PDB entry 9EJZ | electron microscopy, 2.06 A resolution | chains A and H of the 6 polymer chains in the assembly

[Chain A]
Molecule: Guanine nucleotide-binding protein Gq chimera
Source organism: Homo sapiens
Sequence (245 residues; row label = number of the first residue in the row; note: 141 numbers in that range are skipped by the numbering (no residue carries them; nothing is unmodelled there)):
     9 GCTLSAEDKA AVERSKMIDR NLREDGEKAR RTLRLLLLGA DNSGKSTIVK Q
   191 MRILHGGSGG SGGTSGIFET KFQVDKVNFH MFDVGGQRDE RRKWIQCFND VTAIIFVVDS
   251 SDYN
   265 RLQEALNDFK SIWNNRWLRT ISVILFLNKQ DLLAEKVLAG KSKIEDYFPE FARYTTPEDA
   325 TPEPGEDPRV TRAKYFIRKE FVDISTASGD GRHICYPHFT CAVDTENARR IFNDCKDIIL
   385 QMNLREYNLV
Not modelled in the structure: 9-10, 191-205

[Chain H]
Molecule: scFv16
Source organism: Mus musculus
Notes: antibody fragment or engineered binder
Sequence (259 residues; each row starts with the number of its first residue):
     1 DVQLVESGGG LVQPGGSRKL SCSASGFAFS SFGMHWVRQA PEKGLEWVAY ISSGSGTIYY
    61 ADTVKGRFTI SRDDPKNTLF LQMTSLRSED TAMYYCVRSI YYYGSSPFDF WGQGTTLTVS
   121 SGGGGSGGGG SGGGGSDIVM TQATSSVPVT PGESVSISCR SSKSLLHSNG NTYLYWFLQR
   181 PGQSPQLLIY RMSNLASGVP DRFSGSGSGT AFTLTISRLE AEDVGVYYCM QHLEYPLTFG
   241 AGTKLELKAA AHHHHHHHH
Not modelled in the structure: 122-134, 249-259
Disulfide bonds: C22-C96, C159-C229

[Chain A / chain H interface]
Residue-residue contacts (27):
  T11(A) - H167(H)  hydrogen bond (backbone-side chain)
  L12(A) - H167(H)
  S13(A) - H167(H)  hydrogen bond (backbone-side chain)
  S13(A) - N169(H)
  S13(A) - Y173(H)  hydrogen bond
  A14(A) - H232(H)
  A14(A) - L233(H)  hydrogen bond (backbone-backbone)
  A14(A) - Y235(H)  hydrophobic
  E15(A) - Y101(H)
  E15(A) - P107(H)
  E15(A) - Y173(H)
  E15(A) - Y175(H)  hydrogen bond
  E15(A) - R191(H)  salt bridge
  E15(A) - H232(H)  salt bridge
  A18(A) - Y50(H)
  A18(A) - Y101(H)  hydrophobic
  A19(A) - Y101(H)
  E21(A) - S52(H)  hydrogen bond
  E21(A) - S53(H)
  E21(A) - G56(H)
  E21(A) - T57(H)  hydrogen bond
  R22(A) - S31(H)
  R22(A) - I100(H)
  R22(A) - Y101(H)
  R22(A) - Y102(H)
  M25(A) - S53(H)  hydrogen bond
  M25(A) - G54(H)
Other interface residues (no listed pair), chain A (12 interface residues in all): D16, K17
Other interface residues (no listed pair), chain H (21 interface residues in all): S30, E234

[Overview]
12 residues of chain A face 21 of chain H across their interface, with 8 hydrogen bonds and 2 salt bridges.
Polar pairs include E15(A)-R191(H), E15(A)-H232(H) and T11(A)-H167(H).
Chain A is Guanine nucleotide-binding protein Gq chimera (Homo sapiens) and chain H is scFv16 (Mus musculus);
the structure, Human M5 muscarinic acetylcholine receptor complex with mini-Gq, agonist acetylcholine and
positive allosteric modulator VU6007678, was determined by electron microscopy together with 9EK0 from the
same study.
